PDB entry 8KFR | X-ray diffraction, 2.10 A resolution | chains B and C of the 5 polymer chains in the assembly

# Chain B
Name: Holliday junction resolvase MOC1, chloroplastic
Source organism: Zea mays
UniProtKB: B4FCI7 (B4FCI7_MAIZE); residues 109-271 here = UniProt positions 109-271
Amino-acid sequence (163 residues; row label = number of the first residue in the row):
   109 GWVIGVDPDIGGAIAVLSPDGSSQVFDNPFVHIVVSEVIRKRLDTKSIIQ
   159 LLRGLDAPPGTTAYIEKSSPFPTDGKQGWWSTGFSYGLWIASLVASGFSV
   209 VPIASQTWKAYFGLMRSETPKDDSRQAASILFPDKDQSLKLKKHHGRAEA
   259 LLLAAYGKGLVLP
Metal / ion sites: Ca2+: Asp-115, Asp-117, Glu-257 (shared with DC26(C) of chain C)
From the paper describing this entry:
  - binding site for the 25-nt DNA strand: Glu-174
  - mutagenesis - H253K: abolished catalytic activity on HJ
  - mutagenesis - D115N, K229A, H253A, H253D: decreased catalytic activity
  - catalytic residues: Lys-229 (proposed by the authors, not directly observed)

# Chain C
Molecule: 33-nt DNA strand
Sequence (33 nucleotides; row label = number of the first residue in the row):
     1 CAATCGTGGGAGACCTTTGGTCTCCCTGCAGAT
Metal / ion sites: Ca2+: DC26 (shared with Asp-115(B), Asp-117(B), Glu-257(B) of chain B)

# How chain B and chain C interact
Residue-residue contacts - 41 pairs, chain B then chain C:
  Asp-117(B) / DC26(C)  sugar contact
  Asp-117(B) / DT27(C)  phosphate contact
  Ile-118(B) / DT27(C)  hydrogen bond to the phosphate
  Val-146(B) / DC29(C)  phosphate contact
  Arg-148(B) / DG28(C)  salt bridge to the phosphate
  Arg-148(B) / DC29(C)  salt bridge to the phosphate
  Lys-175(B) / DG12(C)  hydrogen bond to the phosphate
  Lys-175(B) / DA13(C)  salt bridge to the phosphate
  Ser-177(B) / DG10(C)  hydrogen bond to the base
  Ser-177(B) / DA11(C)  sugar contact
  Ser-177(B) / DC25(C)  base contact
  Pro-178(B) / DG10(C)  base contact
  Pro-178(B) / DC25(C)  base contact
  Phe-179(B) / DG10(C)  base contact
  Phe-179(B) / DC24(C)  base contact
  Phe-179(B) / DC25(C)  stacking on the base
  Pro-180(B) / DG10(C)  base contact
  Asp-182(B) / DC25(C)  hydrogen bond to the base
  Asp-182(B) / DC26(C)  base contact
  Gln-185(B) / DG28(C)  sugar contact
  Gly-186(B) / DT27(C)  sugar contact
  Trp-187(B) / DG10(C)  sugar contact
  Ser-189(B) / DT27(C)  sugar contact
  Ser-189(B) / DG28(C)  phosphate contact
  Ala-212(B) / DG12(C)  phosphate contact
  Ala-212(B) / DA13(C)  sugar contact
  Ser-213(B) / DC24(C)  sugar contact
  Gln-214(B) / DA11(C)  base contact
  Gln-214(B) / DT23(C)  hydrogen bond to the base
  Gln-214(B) / DC24(C)  hydrogen bond to the base
  Thr-215(B) / DA13(C)  sugar contact
  Lys-217(B) / DC24(C)  phosphate contact
  Lys-217(B) / DC25(C)  salt bridge to the phosphate
  Met-223(B) / DT23(C)  phosphate contact
  Met-223(B) / DC24(C)  phosphate contact
  Arg-224(B) / DT23(C)  salt bridge to the phosphate
  Arg-224(B) / DC24(C)  hydrogen bond to the phosphate
  Pro-228(B) / DC25(C)  phosphate contact
  Lys-229(B) / DC26(C)  salt bridge to the phosphate
  His-253(B) / DC26(C)  phosphate contact
  Glu-257(B) / DC26(C)  phosphate contact
Also at the interface, not in a pair above, chain B (28 interface residues in all): Ile-147, Lys-149, Thr-190

# In short
The interface between chain B and chain C involves 28 residues on one side and 11 on the other, with 7
hydrogen bonds, 6 salt bridges and 1 aromatic stacking contact. Among the polar pairs are Ser-177(B)/DG10(C),
Asp-182(B)/DC25(C) and Gln-214(B)/DT23(C). From the paper: the catalytic residue Lys-229(B); D115N, K229A and
H253A of chain B, among others, reduce catalytic activity; 5 substitutions were tested in all.
Chain B is Holliday junction resolvase MOC1, chloroplastic (Zea mays) and chain C is a 33-nt DNA strand; the
structure, Crystal structure of ZmMOC1/nicked Holliday junction/Ca2+ complex, was determined by X-ray
diffraction together with 8KFS, 8KFT, 8KFU, 8KFV and 8KFW from the same study.
